6SL5 - chains B and G of the 19 polymer chains in the assembly; structure by electron microscopy, 2.84 A resolution.

[Chain B]
Protein: Photosystem I P700 chlorophyll a apoprotein A2
From: Dunaliella salina
Notes: EC 1.97.1.12
Reference sequence: D0FXZ0 (D0FXZ0_DUNSA); numbering as in UniProt (aligned over 3-735)
Amino-acid sequence (733 residues; row label = number of the first residue in the row):
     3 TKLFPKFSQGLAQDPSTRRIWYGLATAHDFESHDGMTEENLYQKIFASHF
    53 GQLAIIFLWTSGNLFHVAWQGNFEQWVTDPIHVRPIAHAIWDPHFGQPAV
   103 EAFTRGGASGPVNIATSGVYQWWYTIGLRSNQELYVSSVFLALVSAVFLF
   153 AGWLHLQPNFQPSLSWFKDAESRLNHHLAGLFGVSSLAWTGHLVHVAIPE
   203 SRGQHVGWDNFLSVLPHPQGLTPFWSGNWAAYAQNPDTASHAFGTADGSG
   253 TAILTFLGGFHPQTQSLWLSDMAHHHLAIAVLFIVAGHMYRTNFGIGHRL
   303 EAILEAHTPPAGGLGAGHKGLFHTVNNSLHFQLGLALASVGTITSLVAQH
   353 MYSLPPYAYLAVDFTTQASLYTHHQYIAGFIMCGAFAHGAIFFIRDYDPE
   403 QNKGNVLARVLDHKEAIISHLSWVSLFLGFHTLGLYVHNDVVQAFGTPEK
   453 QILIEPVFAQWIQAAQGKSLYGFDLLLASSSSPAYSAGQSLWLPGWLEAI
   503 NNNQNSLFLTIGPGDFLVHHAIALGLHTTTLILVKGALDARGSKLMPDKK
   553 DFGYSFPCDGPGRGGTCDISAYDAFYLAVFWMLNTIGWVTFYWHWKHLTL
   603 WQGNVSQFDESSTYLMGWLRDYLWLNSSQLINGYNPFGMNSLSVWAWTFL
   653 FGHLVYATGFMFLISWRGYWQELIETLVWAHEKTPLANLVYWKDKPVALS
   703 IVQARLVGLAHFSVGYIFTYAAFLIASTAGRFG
Ion coordination: chlorophyll a Mg near Asp-94 (its only coordinating residue here); Ca2+ near Glu-135 (its only coordinating residue here); 4Fe-4S cluster Fe: Cys-560, Cys-569 (shared with 2 residues of chain A)
Small-molecule neighbours:
  - 1,2-diacyl-glycerol-3-sn-phosphate (3PH): Lys-8, Lys-46, Ile-57
  - beta-carotene (BCR), molecule 1: Phe-6, Ile-22, Leu-26, Val-692
  - beta-carotene (BCR), molecule 2: Leu-55, Ile-58, Phe-59, Trp-61, Phe-150, Gly-182, Leu-183, Val-186, Ser-187
  - beta-carotene (BCR), molecule 3: Phe-59, Thr-62, Leu-66, Trp-124, Trp-125, Ile-128, Leu-130, Ser-139, Phe-142, Leu-143, Trp-210
  - beta-carotene (BCR), molecule 4: Leu-189, Leu-223, Phe-226, Leu-279, Val-283, Ile-286, Val-287, His-290
  - beta-carotene (BCR), molecule 5: His-332, Phe-333, Gly-336, Leu-337, Ala-340, Thr-344, Met-384, Ala-387, Phe-388, Gly-391, Phe-394, Phe-395, Leu-409, Ala-539
  - beta-carotene (BCR), molecule 6: Phe-388, Leu-409, Val-412, Val-536, Leu-540
  - beta-carotene (BCR), molecule 7: Phe-429, His-433, Leu-437, Ile-454, Ile-456, Phe-518, His-522
  - beta-carotene (BCR), molecule 8: Trp-649, Thr-650, Phe-653, Trp-672, Leu-675, Ile-676, Leu-679, Phe-720
  - beta-carotene (BCR), molecule 9: Pro-687, Leu-688, Ala-689
  - chlorophyll a isomer (CL0): Leu-621, Leu-625, Trp-626
  - chlorophyll a (CLA), molecule 1: Phe-6, Lys-8, Phe-9, Gly-25, Leu-26, Ala-29, His-30, Phe-32, His-35, Lys-46, Ser-50, Gly-53, Gln-54, Ile-57
  - chlorophyll a (CLA), molecule 2: Thr-19, Ile-22, Trp-23, Leu-679, Val-680, His-683, Val-692, Tyr-693, Trp-694, Lys-695, Asp-696, Pro-698, Val-699, Leu-701
  - chlorophyll a (CLA), molecule 3: Trp-23, Phe-653, Leu-656, Val-657, Thr-660, Met-663, Phe-664, Leu-701, Val-709, Ala-712, His-713, Val-716
  - chlorophyll a (CLA), molecule 4: Leu-26, Ala-27, Ala-29, His-30, Asp-31, His-332, Leu-335, Leu-339, Phe-382, Ile-383, Cys-385, Gly-386, Ala-389, His-390, Ile-393, Arg-397, Tyr-556, Tyr-574, Phe-577, Val-716, Phe-720
  - chlorophyll a (CLA), molecule 5: His-30, Phe-32, Glu-33, Tyr-44, Ile-47, Ser-50, His-51, Gln-54, Leu-55, Ile-58, Phe-169, Arg-175, His-179, Leu-183, Phe-184, Leu-331, His-332, Gln-334, Leu-335, Ala-338, Leu-339, Val-342
  - chlorophyll a (CLA), molecule 6: His-30, Gln-54, Ile-57, Ile-58, Trp-61, Phe-382, Ile-383
  - chlorophyll a (CLA), molecule 7: Phe-48, Phe-52, Val-149, Phe-150, Ala-153, Leu-156, His-157, Asn-161, Phe-162, Pro-164, Trp-168
  - chlorophyll a (CLA), molecule 8: Phe-48, His-51, Phe-52, Leu-55, Trp-124, Trp-168, Phe-169, Asp-171, Ser-174, Arg-175, His-178, His-179, Gly-182, Leu-183, Phe-184, Ile-345, Tyr-359
  - chlorophyll a (CLA), molecule 9: Phe-59, Trp-61, Thr-62, Ser-119, Gly-120, Val-121, Trp-124, Ser-187, Ala-190, Val-342, Ile-345, Thr-346, Val-349, Met-353, Tyr-359, Leu-372, His-375, His-376, Ile-379, Ile-383
  - chlorophyll a (CLA), molecule 10: Leu-60, Trp-61, Gly-64, Phe-67, His-68, Trp-71, Gln-72, His-90, Ala-91, Ala-144, Ser-147, Ala-148
  - chlorophyll a (CLA), molecule 11: Trp-61, Asn-65, His-68, Ala-89, His-90, Asn-115, Ile-116, Ala-117, Thr-118, Ser-119, Val-121, Val-646, Trp-647, Phe-720
  - chlorophyll a (CLA), molecule 12: Trp-61, Asn-65, Thr-118, Ser-119, Ser-371, Thr-374, His-375, Tyr-378, Ile-379, Phe-382, Trp-647, Ile-719, Phe-720, Tyr-722, Ala-723, Leu-726, Ile-727
  - chlorophyll a (CLA), molecule 13: His-90, Ala-91, Ile-92, Trp-93, Asp-94, His-96, Phe-97, Phe-105, Asn-115, Ser-645, Val-646, Trp-649
  - chlorophyll a (CLA), molecule 14: Trp-124, Thr-127, Ile-128, Leu-183, Phe-184, Ser-187, Ser-188, Trp-191, Leu-195, Met-274, His-277, His-278, Ile-281, Phe-285, Ile-345, Leu-348, Val-349, His-352, Met-353, Pro-358, Tyr-359
  - chlorophyll a (CLA), molecule 15: Ile-128, Gly-129, Leu-130, Glu-135, Ser-139, Phe-142, Val-146, Phe-150, Ser-187, Ala-190, Trp-191, Gly-193, His-194, His-197, Val-198, Val-208, Gly-209, Trp-210, Phe-213
  - chlorophyll a (CLA), molecule 16: Trp-168, Asp-171, Ser-174, His-178, Thr-294, Asn-295, Phe-296
  - chlorophyll a (CLA), molecule 17: Ala-172, Arg-175, Leu-176, His-179, Phe-184, Leu-302, Leu-306, Phe-324, Val-327, Asn-328, Leu-337, Ala-338, Ser-341, Val-342, Ile-345
  - chlorophyll a (CLA), molecule 18: Leu-176, Leu-180, Phe-184, Leu-284, Phe-285, Ala-288, Met-291, Tyr-292, Leu-302, Ile-305
  - chlorophyll a (CLA), molecule 19: Asn-177, His-178, Ala-181, Gly-182, Val-186, His-290, Tyr-292, Arg-293, Thr-294, Phe-296, Ile-298, Gly-299
  - chlorophyll a (CLA), molecule 20: Leu-189, Ala-190, Thr-192, Gly-193, Val-196, His-197, Phe-213, Leu-214, Val-216, Leu-217, Pro-218, His-219, Gly-222, Leu-223, Trp-227, Tyr-234, Leu-256, Leu-279
  - chlorophyll a (CLA), molecule 21: Phe-226, Trp-231, Ala-232, Tyr-234, Leu-256, Phe-258, His-276, Leu-279, Ala-280, Val-283, Leu-284, Val-287, Leu-493
  - chlorophyll a (CLA), molecule 22: Thr-257, Phe-258, Leu-259, Gly-260, Gly-261, Leu-269, Asp-273, Met-274, His-276, His-277, Ala-280, Ile-281, Leu-284, His-352, Leu-356, Trp-494, Trp-498
  - chlorophyll a (CLA), molecule 23: Leu-284, Val-287, Met-291, His-300, Ala-304, Ile-305, Ala-308, His-309
  - chlorophyll a (CLA), molecule 24: Val-287, His-290, Met-291, Ile-298, Gly-299, His-300
  - chlorophyll a (CLA), molecule 25: Ile-305, Leu-306, His-309, Leu-316, His-320, Leu-323, Val-327, Phe-333, Val-408, Leu-409, Val-412
  - chlorophyll a (CLA), molecule 26: Ala-308, His-309, Thr-310, Pro-311, Pro-312, Gly-315, Leu-316, His-320
  - chlorophyll a (CLA), molecule 27: Gly-315, Leu-316, Val-408, Arg-411, Val-412, His-415, Ala-418, Ile-419, His-422
  - chlorophyll a (CLA), molecule 28: Leu-337, Ser-341, Thr-344, Leu-348, Gln-351, His-352, Tyr-354, Ser-355, Leu-356, Phe-510
  - chlorophyll a (CLA), molecule 29: Thr-344, Ser-347, Leu-348, Gln-351, Gln-377, Gly-381, Met-384, Phe-388, Leu-528, Thr-531, Thr-532, Leu-535, Met-584, Ile-588
  - chlorophyll a (CLA), molecule 30: Gln-351, Tyr-354, Tyr-373, Gln-377, Ala-461, Ile-464, Gln-465, Phe-510, Leu-511, Ile-513, His-521, Ile-524, Leu-528, Val-591, Tyr-594, Trp-595, Lys-598
  - chlorophyll a (CLA), molecule 31: Ala-418, His-422, Trp-425
  - chlorophyll a (CLA), molecule 32: Ile-419, Leu-423, Val-426, Ala-525, Leu-528, His-529, Thr-532
  - chlorophyll a (CLA), molecule 33: Ser-421, Ser-424, Trp-425, Leu-428, Phe-432
  - chlorophyll a (CLA), molecule 34: Ser-424, Ser-427, Leu-428, Gly-431, Phe-432, Leu-435, Leu-526, Thr-530, Leu-533, Ile-534, Leu-579, Phe-582, Trp-583
  - chlorophyll a (CLA), molecule 35: Trp-425, Leu-428, Phe-429, Phe-432, His-433
  - chlorophyll a (CLA), molecule 36: Trp-425, Val-426, Phe-429, Leu-430, Glu-457, Pro-458, Val-459, Phe-460, Ala-461, Ile-513, Phe-518, His-521, His-522, Ala-525, His-529
  - chlorophyll a (CLA), molecule 37: Phe-432, His-433, Gly-436, Leu-437, Val-439, His-440, Val-443, Val-444, Phe-447, Lys-452, Ile-454
  - chlorophyll a (CLA), molecule 38: Thr-434, Leu-435, Tyr-438, Val-520, Ala-523, Leu-526, Asn-586, Trp-590, Phe-593, Leu-617, Trp-620, Leu-625, Ser-629, Ile-633, Phe-651, His-655, Tyr-658, Tyr-718, Thr-721, Tyr-722, Phe-725
  - chlorophyll a (CLA), molecule 39: Leu-435, Val-439, Asp-442, Leu-526, Phe-582, Trp-583, Asn-586, Trp-590, Leu-617, Leu-621, Leu-625, Tyr-658, Phe-714
  - chlorophyll a (CLA), molecule 40: Val-459, Phe-460, Trp-463, Leu-477
  - chlorophyll a (CLA), molecule 41: Trp-463, Ile-464, Ala-467, Gln-468, Leu-478, Leu-479, Trp-494, Leu-495, Trp-498
  - chlorophyll a (CLA), molecule 42: Leu-478, Pro-485, Ala-486, Ala-489, Gly-490, Leu-493, Trp-494
  - chlorophyll a (CLA), molecule 43: Trp-649, Leu-652, Phe-653, His-655, Leu-656, Ala-659, Phe-662
  - chlorophyll a (CLA), molecule 44: Leu-656, Ala-659, Thr-660, Phe-662, Met-663, Ile-666, Tyr-671, Trp-672, Leu-675
  - chlorophyll a (CLA), molecule 45: Leu-679, Ala-682, His-683, Thr-686, Ala-689, Val-692
  - chlorophyll a (CLA), molecule 46: Trp-681, Ala-682, Lys-685, Thr-686, Pro-687
  - dodecyl-alpha-D-maltoside (LMU): Ser-132, Gln-134, Glu-135, His-207, Trp-210, Asp-211
  - lutein (LUT; (3r,3'r,6s)-4,5-didehydro-5,6-dihydro-beta,beta-carotene-3,3'-diol): Ala-148, Phe-152, Trp-155
  - P3H ([(2R)-1-nonanoyloxy-3-[oxidanyl-[(2R,3S,5R,6R)-2,3,4,5,6-pentakis(oxidanyl)cyclohexyl]oxy-phosphoryl]oxy-propan-2-yl] (5Z,8Z)-heptadeca-5,8-dienoate): Gln-134, Val-138, Val-141, Phe-142, Leu-145
  - phylloquinone (PQN): Trp-23, Leu-26, Met-663, Phe-664, Ser-667, Trp-668, Arg-669, Trp-672, Ile-676, Ala-700, Leu-701, Ser-702, Ala-706
  - phosphatidylethanolamine (PTY): Trp-210, Asp-211, Asn-212, Phe-213, Leu-214
  - 4Fe-4S cluster (SF4): Pro-559, Cys-560, Gly-562, Pro-563, Thr-568, Cys-569, Trp-668, Ile-703, Arg-707

[Chain G]
Protein: PsaG
From: Dunaliella salina
Amino-acid sequence (101 residues; numbered 28 to 128; the number before each row is that of its first residue):
    28 LEPAVAIGGSTVSFLALGRFVFLPYQRRRTEMEVGPGRLGPKTTGDTFFD
    78 RLQKPASFVETKSKDPSGFGGWHAALGHVFGYFLLACSSLQDAGQVIAHW
   128 G
Small-molecule neighbours:
  - beta-carotene (BCR), molecule 1: Thr-38, Leu-42, Gly-98, Trp-99, Ala-102, Leu-103, His-105, Val-106, Phe-110
  - beta-carotene (BCR), molecule 2: Gln-53, His-100, Ala-101, Leu-103
  - chlorophyll a (CLA), molecule 1: Pro-30, Ala-31, Ile-34, Gly-35, Thr-38, Trp-99, His-105
  - chlorophyll a (CLA), molecule 2: Phe-41, Leu-44, Phe-49, Tyr-52, Gln-53, Arg-56, Thr-57, Glu-60, His-100
  - chlorophyll a (CLA), molecule 3: Ala-43, Arg-46, Phe-47, Thr-88, Lys-89, Pro-93, Ser-94, Gly-95
  - chlorophyll a (CLA), molecule 4: Tyr-52, Arg-56, Glu-60, Phe-107
  - chlorophyll a (CLA), molecule 5: Phe-76, Asp-77, Arg-78, Lys-81
  - chlorophyll a (CLA), molecule 6: Phe-96, Trp-99, His-100, Leu-103
  - chlorophyll a (CLA), molecule 7: Val-106, Phe-107, Phe-110, Leu-111, Cys-114, Ser-115, Ser-116, Leu-117, Gln-122, Ile-124
  - chlorophyll a (CLA), molecule 8: Ile-124, Ala-125, His-126

[How chain B and chain G interact]
Pairs across the interface (34):
  Ser-165(B) / Phe-75(G)
  Ser-167(B) / Phe-75(G)
  Ser-167(B) / Arg-78(G)  hydrogen bond (backbone-side chain)
  Lys-170(B) / Arg-65(G)
  Lys-170(B) / Arg-78(G)
  Asp-171(B) / Arg-78(G)  salt bridge
  Phe-226(B) / Phe-110(G)
  Gly-229(B) / Ala-113(G)
  Trp-231(B) / Phe-110(G)  hydrophobic
  Trp-231(B) / Cys-114(G)  hydrophobic
  Trp-231(B) / Ser-116(G)
  Ala-232(B) / Ser-116(G)  hydrogen bond (backbone-side chain)
  Ala-232(B) / Ala-120(G)  hydrophobic
  Arg-293(B) / Thr-57(G)
  Arg-293(B) / Val-61(G)
  Asn-295(B) / Asp-77(G)  hydrogen bond (side chain-backbone)
  Asn-295(B) / Arg-78(G)
  Asn-295(B) / Leu-79(G)
  Asn-295(B) / Gln-80(G)
  Asn-295(B) / Lys-81(G)  hydrogen bond (backbone-backbone)
  Phe-296(B) / Gln-80(G)
  Ile-298(B) / His-100(G)
  Arg-301(B) / Val-61(G)  hydrogen bond (side chain-backbone)
  Arg-301(B) / Gly-62(G)  hydrogen bond (side chain-backbone)
  Ala-304(B) / Glu-60(G)
  His-325(B) / Leu-66(G)
  Asn-328(B) / Arg-65(G)  hydrogen bond (backbone-side chain)
  Asn-329(B) / Arg-65(G)  hydrogen bond
  Pro-485(B) / Trp-127(G)
  Pro-485(B) / Gly-128(G)
  Ser-488(B) / Trp-127(G)  hydrogen bond (side chain-backbone)
  Ala-489(B) / His-126(G)
  Ser-492(B) / Val-123(G)  hydrogen bond (side chain-backbone)
  Leu-493(B) / Ile-124(G)  hydrophobic
Interface residues without a listed pair, chain B (28 interface residues in all): Glu-173, Asn-230, Ala-235, Val-287, Gly-297, Gly-490
Interface residues without a listed pair, chain G (32 interface residues in all): Pro-30, Arg-54, Met-59, Pro-63, Gly-64, Phe-85, Phe-107, Leu-117, Gln-122

[In short]
The interface between chain B and chain G involves 28 residues on one side and 32 on the other, with 10
hydrogen bonds and 1 salt bridge. Among the polar pairs are Asp-171(B)/Arg-78(G), Ser-167(B)/Arg-78(G) and
Ala-232(B)/Ser-116(G).
Chain B is Photosystem I P700 chlorophyll a apoprotein A2 and chain G is PsaG, both from Dunaliella salina;
the structure, Dunaliella Photosystem I Supercomplex, was determined by electron microscopy (same publication
as 6YXR).
